Entry 4C3R (X-ray diffraction, 2.79 A resolution); this record covers chain A.

# Chain A
Name: Aurora kinase A
Source organism: Homo sapiens
Notes: EC 2.7.11.1; fragment: kinase domain, residues 122-403
Reference sequence: O14965 (AURKA_HUMAN); residue numbers follow UniProt; this construct covers 122-403
Sequence (282 residues; each row starts with the number of its first residue):
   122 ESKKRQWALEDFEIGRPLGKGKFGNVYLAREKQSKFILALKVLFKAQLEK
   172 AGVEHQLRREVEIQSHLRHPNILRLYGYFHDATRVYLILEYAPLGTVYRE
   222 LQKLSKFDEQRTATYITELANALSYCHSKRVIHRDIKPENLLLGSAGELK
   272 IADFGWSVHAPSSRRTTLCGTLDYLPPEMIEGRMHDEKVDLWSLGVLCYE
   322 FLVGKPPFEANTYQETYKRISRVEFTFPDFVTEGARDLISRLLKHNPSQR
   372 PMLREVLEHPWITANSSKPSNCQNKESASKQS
Unresolved in the structure: 122-126, 281-290, 389-403
Small-molecule neighbours: AMP-PCP (ACP; phosphomethylphosphonic acid adenylate ester): L139, G140, K141, G142, K143, V147, A160, K162, L194, L210, E211, Y212, A213, T217, D256, E260, N261, L263
Curated features (UniProtKB/Swiss-Prot):
  - region: H280 to L293 (Activation segment)
  - active site: D256 (Proton acceptor)
  - binding site (ATP): K143, K162, E211 to A213, E260, N261, D274
  - modified residue: T287 (Phosphothreonine), T288 (Phosphothreonine), S342 (Phosphoserine)
  - cross-link: K258 (Glycyl lysine isopeptide (Lys-Gly) (interchain with G-Cter in SUMO2))
  - natural variant: S155 (S155R: In a colorectal adenocarcinoma sample), V174 (V174M: In a metastatic melanoma sample)
  - mutagenesis: K162 (K162R: Loss of kinase activity), F165 (F165A: Decreases the interaction with phosphatase type 1 isoforms), G198 (G198N: Reduces interaction with TPX2. Reduces kinase activity tenfold. Promotes interaction with the AURKB binding partners INCENP and BIRC5 that are normally not bound by AURKA), R205 (R205A: Reduces ubiquitination and proteasomal degradation), D274 (D274N: Abolishes cilia disassembly and kinase activity), T287 (T287A: No direct effect on catalytic activity; T287E: Enhances interaction with TPX2), T288 (T288A: Reduces cilia disassembly and kinase activity; T288D: Mimics phosphorylation state and increases kinase activity), C290 (C290A: Enhances stability; when associated with A-393), Y334 (Y334A: Reduces binding to MYCN), Q335 (Q335A: Reduces binding to MYCN), F346 (F346A: Decreases the interaction with phosphatase type 1 isoforms), C393 (C393A: Enhances stability; when associated with A-290)
Reported in the primary citation:
  - contacts within the chain: P297-W313, P298-W313, E299-R371
  - mutagenesis - C290A: decreased catalytic activity on autophosphorylation
  - mutagenesis - C290A (0.7 +/- 0.1 s-1): unchanged catalytic activity on AP peptide
  - mutagenesis - D274A: abolished catalytic activity on autophosphorylate
  - mutagenesis - T288V (0.05 +/- 0.002 s-1): decreased catalytic activity on AP
  - post-translational modification sites: T288

# In short
Ligands of chain A: AMP-PCP. Curated annotation (UniProt) lists active-site residue D256, 8 ATP-binding
residues and 12 mutagenesis sites. The paper reports that C290A reduces catalytic activity on
autophosphorylation; a modification site at T288; 3 substitutions were tested in all.
Chain A is Aurora kinase A (Homo sapiens); the structure, Structure of dephosphorylated Aurora A (122-403)
bound to AMPPCP, was determined by X-ray diffraction (same publication as 4C3P).
